PDB entry 1QFS | X-ray diffraction, 2.00 A resolution | chain A

[Chain A]
Name: Protein (prolyl oligopeptidase)
Organism: Sus scrofa
Notes: EC 3.4.21.26
UniProt: P23687 (PPCE_PIG); residue numbers follow UniProt; this construct covers 1-710
Amino-acid sequence (710 residues; row label = number of the first residue in the row):
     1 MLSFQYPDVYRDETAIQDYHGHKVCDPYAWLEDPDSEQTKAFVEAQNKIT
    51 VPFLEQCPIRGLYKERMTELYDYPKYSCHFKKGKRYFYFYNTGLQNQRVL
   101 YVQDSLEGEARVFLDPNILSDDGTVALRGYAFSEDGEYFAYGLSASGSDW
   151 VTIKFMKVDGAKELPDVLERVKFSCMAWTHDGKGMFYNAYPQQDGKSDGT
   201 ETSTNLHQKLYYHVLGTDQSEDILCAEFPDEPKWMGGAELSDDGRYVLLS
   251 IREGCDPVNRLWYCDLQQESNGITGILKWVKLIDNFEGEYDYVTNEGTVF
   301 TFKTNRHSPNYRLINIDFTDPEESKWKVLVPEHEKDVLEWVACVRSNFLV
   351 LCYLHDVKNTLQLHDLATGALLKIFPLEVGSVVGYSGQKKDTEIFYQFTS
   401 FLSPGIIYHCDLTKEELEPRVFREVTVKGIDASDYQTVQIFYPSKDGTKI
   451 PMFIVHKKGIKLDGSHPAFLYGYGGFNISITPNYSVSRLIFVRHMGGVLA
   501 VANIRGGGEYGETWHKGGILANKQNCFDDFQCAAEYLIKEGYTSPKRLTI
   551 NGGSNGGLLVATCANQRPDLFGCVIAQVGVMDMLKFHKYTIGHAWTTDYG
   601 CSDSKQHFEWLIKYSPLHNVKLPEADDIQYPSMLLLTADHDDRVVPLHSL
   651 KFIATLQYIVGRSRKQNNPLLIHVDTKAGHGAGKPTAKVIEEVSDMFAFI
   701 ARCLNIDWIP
Glycans and other covalent adducts: N-benzyloxycarbonyl-L-prolyl-L-prolinal (ZPR) linked to Ser554
Residues lining bound ligands: N-benzyloxycarbonyl-L-prolyl-L-prolinal (ZPR): Phe173, Met235, Gly254, Cys255, Tyr473, Phe476, Asn555, Val580, Ile591, Ala594, Trp595, Tyr599, Arg643, Val644, His680
Curated features (UniProtKB/Swiss-Prot):
  - active site (Charge relay system): Ser554, Asp641, His680
  - modified residue: Met1 (N-acetylmethionine), Lys157 (N6-acetyllysine)

[In short]
N-benzyloxycarbonyl-L-prolyl-L-prolinal is covalently linked to Ser554. From UniProt: 3 active-site residues.
Chain A is Protein (prolyl oligopeptidase) (Sus scrofa); the structure, Prolyl oligopeptidase from porcine
muscle with covalently bound inhibitor Z-pro-prolinal, was determined by X-ray diffraction (same publication
as 1QFM).
